Entry 6VMG (electron microscopy, 6.46 A resolution (low resolution: residue-level contacts below are approximate; hydrogen-bond / salt-bridge calls are withheld)); this record covers chains E and B of the 26 polymer chains in the assembly.

Chain E:
Name: ATP synthase subunit beta, chloroplastic
Source organism: Spinacia oleracea
Notes: EC 7.1.2.2
UniProt: P00825 (ATPB_SPIOL); residue numbers follow UniProt; this construct covers 1-498
Amino-acid sequence (498 residues; row label = number of the first residue in the row):
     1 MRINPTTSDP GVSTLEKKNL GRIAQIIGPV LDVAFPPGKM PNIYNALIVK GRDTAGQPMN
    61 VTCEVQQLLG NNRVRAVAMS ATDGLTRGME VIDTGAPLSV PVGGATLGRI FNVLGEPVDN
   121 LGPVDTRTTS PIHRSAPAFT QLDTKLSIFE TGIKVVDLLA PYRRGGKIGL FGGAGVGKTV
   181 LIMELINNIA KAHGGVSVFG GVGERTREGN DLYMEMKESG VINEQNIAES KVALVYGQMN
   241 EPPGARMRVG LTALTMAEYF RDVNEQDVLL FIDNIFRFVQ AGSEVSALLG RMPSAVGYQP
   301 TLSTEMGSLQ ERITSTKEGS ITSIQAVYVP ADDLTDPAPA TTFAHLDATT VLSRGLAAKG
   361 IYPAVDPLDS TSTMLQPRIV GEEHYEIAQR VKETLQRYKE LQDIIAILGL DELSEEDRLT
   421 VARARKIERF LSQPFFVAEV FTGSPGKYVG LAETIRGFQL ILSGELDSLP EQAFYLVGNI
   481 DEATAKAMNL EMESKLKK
Disordered / not traced: 1-16, 495-498
UniProt features mapped onto this chain:
  - binding site (ATP): Gly172 to Thr179

Chain B:
Name: ATP synthase subunit alpha, chloroplastic
Source organism: Spinacia oleracea
Notes: EC 7.1.2.2
UniProt: P06450 (ATPA_SPIOL); residues 1-507 here = UniProt positions 1-507
Amino-acid sequence (507 residues; each row starts with the number of its first residue):
     1 MATIRADEIS KIIRERIEGY NREVKVVNTG TVLQVGDGIA RIHGLDEVMA GELVEFEEGT
    61 IGIALNLESN NVGVVLMGDG LMIQEGSSVK ATGRIAQIPV SEAYLGRVIN ALAKPIDGRG
   121 EITASESRLI ESPAPGIMSR RSVYEPLQTG LIAIDAMIPV GRGQRELIIG DRQTGKTAVA
   181 TDTILNQQGQ NVICVYVAIG QKASSVAQVV TNFQERGAME YTIVVAETAD SPATLQYLAP
   241 YTGAALAEYF MYRERHTLII YDDLSKQAQA YRQMSLLLRR PPGREAYPGD VFYLHSRLLE
   301 RAAKLSSLLG EGSMTALPIV ETQAGDVSAY IPTNVISITD GQIFLSADLF NAGIRPAINV
   361 GISVSRVGSA AQIKAMKKVA GKLKLELAQF AELEAFAQFA SDLDKATQNQ LARGQRLREL
   421 LKQPQSAPLT VEEQVMTIYT GTNGYLDSLE LDQVRKYLVE LRTYVKTNKP EFQEIISSTK
   481 TFTEEAEALL KEAIQEQMER FLLQEQA
Disordered / not traced: 505-507
UniProt features mapped onto this chain:
  - binding site (ATP): Gly170 to Thr177
  - site: Ser363 (Required for activity)

How chain E and chain B interact:
Residue-residue contacts (15; chain E residue first):
  Ile43(E) - Leu81(B)
  Leu68(E) - Val35(B)
  Asn71(E) - Ala6(B)
  Asn71(E) - Asp7(B)
  Ser294(E) - Ala286(B)
  Pro300(E) - Gln273(B)
  Pro300(E) - Leu276(B)
  Gly307(E) - Asp230(B)
  Ser308(E) - Asp230(B)
  Glu311(E) - Asp230(B)
  Thr335(E) - Gln323(B)
  Lys392(E) - Asn351(B)
  Glu393(E) - Asn351(B)
  Glu393(E) - Ala352(B)
  Gln396(E) - Asn351(B)
Interface residues without a listed pair, chain E (18 interface residues in all): Asn42, Gly70, Met292, Thr304, Phe343, Thr371
Interface residues without a listed pair, chain B (15 interface residues in all): Arg172, Gln173, Ala229, Ser231

Summary:
Chain E and chain B form an interface of 18 and 15 residues respectively. UniProt lists 8 ATP-binding residues
on chain E; 8 ATP-binding residues on chain B.
Chain E is ATP synthase subunit beta, chloroplastic and chain B is ATP synthase subunit alpha, chloroplastic,
both from Spinacia oleracea; the structure, Chloroplast ATP synthase (O3, CF1FO), was determined by electron
microscopy, deposited together with 6VM1, 6VM4, 6VMB, 6VMD, 6VOF, 6VOG and 8 further entries.
